PDB entry 2A4O | X-ray diffraction, 1.55 A resolution | chain A

Chain A:
Molecule: Probable protein P3C
Source organism: Human hepatitis A virus Hu/Northern Africa/MBB/1978
Notes: EC 3.4.22.28
UniProt: P13901 (POLG_HPAVM); residues 1-219 here correspond to UniProt positions 1520-1738 (UniProt number = residue number + 1519)
Sequence (219 residues; each row starts with the number of its first residue):
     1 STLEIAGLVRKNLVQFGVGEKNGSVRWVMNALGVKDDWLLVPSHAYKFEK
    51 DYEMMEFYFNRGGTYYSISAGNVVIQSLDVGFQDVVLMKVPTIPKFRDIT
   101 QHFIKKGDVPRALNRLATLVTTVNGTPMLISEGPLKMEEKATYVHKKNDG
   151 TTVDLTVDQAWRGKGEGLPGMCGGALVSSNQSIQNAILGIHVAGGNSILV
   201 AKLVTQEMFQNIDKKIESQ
Not modelled in the structure: 213-219
Covalently attached groups: N-benzyloxycarbonyl-L-serine-betalactone (BBL) linked to H102; acetyl group (ACE) linked to C172
Differences from the reference sequence: engineered mutation S24 (Cys1543 in P13901)
Small-molecule neighbours:
  - acetyl group / phenylalanine amide / valine: W27, V28, M29, H44, V123, N124, H145, P169, G170, M171, V192
  - N-benzyloxycarbonyl-L-serine-betalactone (BBL; N-[(benzyloxy)carbonyl]-L-alanine): L8, R97, D98, Q101
Curated features (UniProtKB/Swiss-Prot):
  - active site (For protease 3C activity): H44, D84, C172
  - site: Q219 (Cleavage)
From the paper describing this entry:
  - binding site for N-benzyloxycarbonyl-L-serine-betalactone: H102
  - binding site for acetyl group: C172
  - binding site for phenylalanine amide: N124, P169, G170
  - catalytic residues: H44, C172 (citing earlier work)
  - specificity-determining residues: H191 (citing earlier work)
  - mutagenesis - C24S: unchanged catalytic activity (citing earlier work)

In short:
Ligands of chain A: acetyl group / phenylalanine amide / valine. N-benzyloxycarbonyl-L-serine-betalactone is
covalently linked to H102. UniProt lists 3 active-site residues. The paper reports catalytic residues H44 and
C172; C24S leaves catalytic activity unchanged.
Chain A is Probable protein P3C (Human hepatitis A virus Hu/Northern Africa/MBB/1978); the structure, Dual
modes of modification of Hepatitis A virus 3C protease by a serine derived beta-lactone: selective ..., was
determined by X-ray diffraction, deposited together with 2CXV.
